PDB entry 3OTC | X-ray diffraction, 3.01 A resolution | chains A and B

== Chain A (and B) ==
Protein: tRNA(His) guanylyltransferase
Organism: Homo sapiens
Notes: EC 2.7.7.-; chain B of this document is another copy of the same molecule, construct and numbering; everything in this record applies to it too
UniProt: Q9NWX6 (THG1_HUMAN); residues 1-269 here correspond to UniProt positions 30-298 (UniProt number = residue number + 29)
Chain sequence (269 residues; row label = number of the first residue in the row):
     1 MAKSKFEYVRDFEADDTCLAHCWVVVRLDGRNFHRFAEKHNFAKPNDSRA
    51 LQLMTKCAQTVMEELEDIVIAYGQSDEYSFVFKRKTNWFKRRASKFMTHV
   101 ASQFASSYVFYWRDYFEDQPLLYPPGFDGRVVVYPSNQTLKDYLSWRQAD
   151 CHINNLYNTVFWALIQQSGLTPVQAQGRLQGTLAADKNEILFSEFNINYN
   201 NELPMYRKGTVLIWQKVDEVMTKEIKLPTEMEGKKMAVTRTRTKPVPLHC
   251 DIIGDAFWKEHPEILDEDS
Disordered / not traced: 1-3, 268-269 (chain B: 1-3, 226-229, 268-269)
UniProt features mapped onto this chain:
  - binding site (GTP): Asp29 to His34, Ser75, Asp76
  - binding site (Mg(2+)): Asp29, Gly30, Asp76

== Interface between chain A and chain B ==
Residue-residue contacts (96; chain A residue first):
  Phe6(A) with Asp142(B); Ser145(B); Trp146(B), hydrophobic
  Glu7(A) with Trp146(B)
  Tyr8(A) with Gln138(B); Thr139(B); Asp142(B), hydrogen bond
  Val9(A) with Tyr134(B), hydrogen bond (backbone-side chain); Thr139(B); Asp142(B); Tyr143(B); Trp146(B), hydrophobic
  Arg10(A) with Trp146(B)
  Phe12(A) with Val133(B); Tyr134(B), hydrophobic; Pro135(B); Thr139(B)
  Glu13(A) with Val132(B)
  Arg31(A) with Glu64(B), hydrogen bond (side chain-backbone); Leu65(B); Trp88(B); His99(B)
  Glu64(A) with Arg31(B), hydrogen bond (backbone-side chain)
  Leu65(A) with Arg31(B)
  Trp88(A) with Arg31(B)
  Ser94(A) with Met97(B); Gly129(B)
  Lys95(A) with Asp128(B)
  Met97(A) with Ser94(B); Met97(B), hydrophobic; Thr98(B)
  Thr98(A) with Met97(B); Phe127(B); Asp128(B); Gly129(B), hydrogen bond (side chain-backbone)
  His99(A) with Arg31(B); Phe127(B); Asp128(B), salt bridge
  Ala101(A) with Ser102(B)
  Ser102(A) with Ala101(B); Ala105(B); Gly126(B); Phe127(B), hydrogen bond (side chain-backbone)
  Gln103(A) with Pro124(B); Pro125(B); Gly126(B)
  Ala105(A) with Ser102(B); Ser106(B)
  Ser106(A) with Ala105(B); Val109(B); Pro124(B); Pro125(B), hydrogen bond (side chain-backbone)
  Ser107(A) with Pro124(B)
  Val109(A) with Ser106(B); Val109(B), hydrophobic; Phe110(B)
  Phe110(A) with Val109(B); Leu121(B); Leu122(B); Tyr123(B), hydrophobic; Pro124(B)
  Leu121(A) with Phe110(B)
  Leu122(A) with Phe110(B)
  Tyr123(A) with Phe110(B), hydrophobic
  Pro124(A) with Gln103(B); Ser106(B); Ser107(B); Phe110(B)
  Pro125(A) with Gln103(B); Ser106(B), hydrogen bond (backbone-side chain)
  Gly126(A) with Ser102(B); Gln103(B)
  Phe127(A) with Thr98(B); His99(B); Ser102(B), hydrogen bond (backbone-side chain)
  Asp128(A) with Lys95(B); Thr98(B); His99(B), salt bridge
  Gly129(A) with Ser94(B); Thr98(B), hydrogen bond (backbone-side chain)
  Arg130(A) with Glu13(B), salt bridge
  Val132(A) with Glu13(B)
  Val133(A) with Phe12(B)
  Tyr134(A) with Val9(B), hydrogen bond (side chain-backbone); Phe12(B), hydrophobic
  Pro135(A) with Phe12(B)
  Thr139(A) with Tyr8(B); Phe12(B)
  Asp142(A) with Phe6(B); Tyr8(B), hydrogen bond
  Tyr143(A) with Val9(B), hydrophobic
  Ser145(A) with Phe6(B)
  Trp146(A) with Phe6(B); Glu7(B); Val9(B), hydrophobic; Arg10(B)
Also at the interface, not in a pair above, chain A (49 interface residues in all): Ser4, Lys5, Arg27, Tyr111, Gln138, Ile253
Also at the interface, not in a pair above, chain B (48 interface residues in all): Ser4, Arg27, Tyr111, Arg130, Ile253

== Overview ==
49 residues of chain A and 48 residues of chain B are in contact, with 12 hydrogen bonds and 3 salt bridges.
Among the polar pairs are His99(A)-Asp128(B), Arg130(A)-Glu13(B) and Tyr8(A)-Asp142(B). Curated annotation
(UniProt) lists 8 GTP-binding residues and 3 Mg2+-binding residues on chain A.
Chain A and chain B are both tRNA(His) guanylyltransferase (Homo sapiens); the structure, Crystal structure of
human tRNAHis guanylyltransferase (Thg1)- Native II, was determined by X-ray diffraction together with 3OTB,
3OTD and 3OTE from the same study.
